9CXI - chains A and B of the 4 polymer chains in the assembly; structure by electron microscopy, 3.00 A resolution.

[Chain A (and B)]
Protein: Cone cGMP-specific 3', 5'-cyclic phosphodiesterase subunit alpha'
Organism: Homo sapiens
Notes: EC 3.1.4.35; chain B of this document is another copy of the same molecule, construct and numbering; everything in this record applies to it too
UniProtKB: P51160 (PDE6C_HUMAN); numbering as in UniProt (aligned over 2-830)
Chain sequence (843 residues; numbered -12 to 830; the number before each row is that of its first residue; numbers below 1 keep their minus sign (Gly-12 is residue -12)):
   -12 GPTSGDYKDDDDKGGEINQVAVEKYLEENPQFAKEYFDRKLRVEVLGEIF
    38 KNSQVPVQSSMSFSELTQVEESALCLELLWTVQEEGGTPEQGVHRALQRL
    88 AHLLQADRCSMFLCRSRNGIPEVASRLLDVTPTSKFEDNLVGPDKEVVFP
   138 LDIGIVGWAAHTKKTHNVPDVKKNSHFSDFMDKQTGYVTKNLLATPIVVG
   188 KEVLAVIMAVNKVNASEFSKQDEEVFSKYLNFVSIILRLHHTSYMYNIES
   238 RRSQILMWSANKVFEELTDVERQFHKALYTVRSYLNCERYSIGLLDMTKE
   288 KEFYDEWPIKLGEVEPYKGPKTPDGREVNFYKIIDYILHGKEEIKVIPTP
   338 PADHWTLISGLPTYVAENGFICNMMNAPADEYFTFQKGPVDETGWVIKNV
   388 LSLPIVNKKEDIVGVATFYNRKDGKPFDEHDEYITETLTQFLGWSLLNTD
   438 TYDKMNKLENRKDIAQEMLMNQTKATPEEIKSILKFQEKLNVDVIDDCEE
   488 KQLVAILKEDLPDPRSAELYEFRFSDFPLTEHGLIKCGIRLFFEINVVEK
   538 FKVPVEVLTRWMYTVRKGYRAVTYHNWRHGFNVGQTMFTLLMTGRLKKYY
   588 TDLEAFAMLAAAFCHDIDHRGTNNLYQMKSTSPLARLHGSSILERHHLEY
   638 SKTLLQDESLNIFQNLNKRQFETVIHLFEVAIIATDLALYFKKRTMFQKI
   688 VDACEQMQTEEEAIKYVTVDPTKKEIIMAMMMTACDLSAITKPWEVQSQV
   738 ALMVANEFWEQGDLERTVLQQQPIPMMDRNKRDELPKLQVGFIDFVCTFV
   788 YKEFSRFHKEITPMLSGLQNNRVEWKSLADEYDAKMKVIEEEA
Unresolved in the structure: -12 to 52, 826-830 (chain B: -12 to 50, 824-830)
Differences from the reference sequence: expression tag (-12 to 1)
Bound ions: Zn2+: His566, His602, Asp603, Asp723; Mg2+ near Asp603 (its only coordinating residue here)
Small-molecule neighbours: cyclic guanosine monophosphate (PCG): Arg95, Cys96, Ser97, Leu115, Asp116, Phe136, Gly141, Ile142, Val143, Phe164, Ser165, Met168, Asp169, Thr172, Thr176, Met195, Val197
What the authors report for this chain:
  - disease-associated variants - R29W, Y323N (citing earlier work)
  - mutagenesis - L115F: increased binding to cyclic guanosine monophosphate

[Chain A / chain B interface]
Contacting residue pairs (158; chain A residue first):
  Gln55(A) - Val56(B)
  Val56(A) - Glu52(B)
  Val56(A) - Gln55(B)
  Ser59(A) - Gln55(B)  hydrogen bond (side chain-backbone)
  Ser59(A) - Val56(B)
  Ser59(A) - Ser59(B)  hydrogen bond
  Cys62(A) - Leu63(B)  hydrophobic
  Leu63(A) - Gln55(B)
  Leu63(A) - Ser59(B)
  Leu66(A) - Cys62(B)  hydrophobic
  Leu66(A) - Leu63(B)  hydrophobic
  Leu66(A) - Leu66(B)  hydrophobic
  Leu66(A) - Phe219(B)  hydrophobic
  Gln70(A) - Asn218(B)
  Gln70(A) - Ile222(B)
  Gly187(A) - Glu72(B)
  Asn218(A) - Trp67(B)
  Asn218(A) - Gln70(B)  hydrogen bond
  Phe219(A) - Leu63(B)  hydrophobic
  Phe219(A) - Trp67(B)  hydrophobic
  Ile222(A) - Gln70(B)
  Arg225(A) - Leu226(B)
  Leu226(A) - Arg225(B)
  Leu226(A) - Leu226(B)  hydrophobic
  Thr229(A) - Thr229(B)
  Thr229(A) - Ser230(B)
  Ser230(A) - Thr229(B)
  Met232(A) - Tyr233(B)
  Tyr233(A) - Met232(B)
  Tyr233(A) - Tyr233(B)
  Tyr233(A) - Glu236(B)
  Glu236(A) - Tyr233(B)
  Glu236(A) - Glu236(B)
  Glu236(A) - Ser237(B)
  Glu236(A) - Ser240(B)  hydrogen bond
  Ser237(A) - Glu236(B)
  Arg239(A) - Ser240(B)  hydrogen bond
  Arg239(A) - Gln241(B)  hydrogen bond
  Arg239(A) - Met244(B)
  Ser240(A) - Glu236(B)  hydrogen bond
  Ser240(A) - Arg239(B)  hydrogen bond
  Ser240(A) - Leu243(B)
  Gln241(A) - Arg239(B)
  Leu243(A) - Ser240(B)
  Leu243(A) - Met244(B)  hydrophobic
  Met244(A) - Arg239(B)
  Met244(A) - Leu243(B)  hydrophobic
  Met244(A) - Trp431(B)  hydrophobic
  Ala247(A) - Phe428(B)  hydrophobic
  Asn248(A) - Trp431(B)
  Val250(A) - Phe251(B)  hydrophobic
  Phe251(A) - Val250(B)  hydrophobic
  Phe251(A) - Phe251(B)  hydrophobic
  Phe251(A) - Phe428(B)  hydrophobic
  Phe251(A) - Trp431(B)
  Phe251(A) - Leu434(B)
  Phe251(A) - Asn435(B)
  Glu252(A) - Lys395(B)  hydrogen bond (backbone-side chain)
  Glu252(A) - Leu434(B)
  Glu253(A) - Leu434(B)
  Leu254(A) - Leu434(B)  hydrophobic
  Leu254(A) - Thr438(B)
  Glu289(A) - Arg632(B)  salt bridge
  Phe290(A) - Glu666(B)
  Phe290(A) - Ile670(B)  hydrophobic
  Tyr291(A) - Arg632(B)
  Tyr291(A) - Leu676(B)  hydrophobic
  Tyr291(A) - Lys680(B)  hydrogen bond (backbone-side chain)
  Trp294(A) - Lys680(B)
  Trp294(A) - Met683(B)  hydrophobic
  Trp294(A) - Thr709(B)
  Trp294(A) - Glu712(B)  hydrogen bond
  Trp294(A) - Ile713(B)  hydrophobic
  Trp294(A) - Ala716(B)  hydrophobic
  Lys297(A) - Thr709(B)
  Leu298(A) - Met683(B)  hydrophobic
  Leu298(A) - Asp707(B)
  Leu298(A) - Lys710(B)
  Leu298(A) - Ile713(B)  hydrophobic
  Glu300(A) - Lys686(B)  salt bridge
  Tyr420(A) - Gln241(B)
  Phe428(A) - Ala247(B)  hydrophobic
  Phe428(A) - Phe251(B)  hydrophobic
  Trp431(A) - Met244(B)  hydrophobic
  Trp431(A) - Asn248(B)
  Trp431(A) - Phe251(B)
  Leu434(A) - Phe251(B)
  Leu434(A) - Leu254(B)  hydrophobic
  Leu434(A) - Asn435(B)
  Asn435(A) - Phe251(B)
  Asn435(A) - Asn435(B)  hydrogen bond
  Thr438(A) - Leu254(B)
  Thr438(A) - Thr438(B)
  Lys441(A) - Met442(B)
  Met442(A) - Lys441(B)
  Met442(A) - Met442(B)  hydrophobic
  Lys444(A) - Leu624(B)
  Leu445(A) - Lys449(B)
  Asn447(A) - Pro620(B)
  Asn447(A) - Arg623(B)  hydrogen bond
  Asn447(A) - Leu624(B)
  Arg448(A) - Leu624(B)
  Arg448(A) - Glu636(B)  salt bridge
  Lys449(A) - Leu445(B)
  Lys449(A) - Arg448(B)
  Lys449(A) - Lys449(B)
  Ile451(A) - Pro620(B)  hydrophobic
  Ile451(A) - Leu621(B)  hydrophobic
  Ile451(A) - Leu624(B)  hydrophobic
  Ala452(A) - Gln453(B)
  Gln453(A) - Ala452(B)
  Glu454(A) - Arg557(B)  salt bridge
  Glu454(A) - Arg607(B)
  Met455(A) - Leu456(B)  hydrophobic
  Met455(A) - Arg557(B)
  Met455(A) - Asp605(B)
  Met455(A) - Arg607(B)
  Met455(A) - His633(B)
  Leu456(A) - Met455(B)  hydrophobic
  Leu456(A) - Leu456(B)
  Leu456(A) - Gln459(B)
  Asn458(A) - Arg557(B)
  Gln459(A) - Gln459(B)
  Gln459(A) - Thr460(B)
  Gln459(A) - Lys554(B)  hydrogen bond (side chain-backbone)
  Thr460(A) - Gln459(B)
  Lys554(A) - Gln459(B)  hydrogen bond (backbone-side chain)
  Arg557(A) - Glu454(B)  salt bridge
  Arg557(A) - Asn458(B)  hydrogen bond
  Asp605(A) - Met455(B)
  Arg607(A) - Ile451(B)
  Arg607(A) - Glu454(B)  salt bridge
  Arg607(A) - Met455(B)
  Pro620(A) - Asn447(B)
  Pro620(A) - Ile451(B)  hydrophobic
  Leu621(A) - Ile451(B)  hydrophobic
  Arg623(A) - Asn447(B)  hydrogen bond
  Leu624(A) - Lys444(B)  hydrogen bond (backbone-side chain)
  Leu624(A) - Arg448(B)
  Leu624(A) - Ile451(B)  hydrophobic
  Arg632(A) - Glu289(B)  salt bridge
  His633(A) - Met455(B)
  Glu636(A) - Arg448(B)  salt bridge
  Ile670(A) - Phe290(B)  hydrophobic
  Leu676(A) - Tyr291(B)  hydrophobic
  Lys679(A) - Tyr291(B)
  Lys680(A) - Tyr291(B)  hydrogen bond (side chain-backbone)
  Met683(A) - Trp294(B)  hydrophobic
  Met683(A) - Leu298(B)  hydrophobic
  Met683(A) - Glu300(B)
  Asp707(A) - Leu298(B)
  Thr709(A) - Trp294(B)
  Thr709(A) - Lys297(B)  hydrogen bond
  Thr709(A) - Leu298(B)
  Glu712(A) - Trp294(B)  hydrogen bond
  Ile713(A) - Trp294(B)  hydrophobic
  Ile713(A) - Leu298(B)  hydrophobic
  Ala716(A) - Trp294(B)  hydrophobic
Also at the interface, not in a pair above, chain A (96 interface residues in all): Ala60, Trp67, Val69, Glu72, Lys215, Pro295, Thr424, Ser432, Glu446, Asp450, Ser627, Tyr637, Glu666, Val667, Lys710
Also at the interface, not in a pair above, chain B (94 interface residues in all): Glu58, Val69, Glu253, Pro295, Tyr420, Thr424, Ser432, Glu446, Asp450, Tyr637, Val667

[Overview]
Chain A and chain B form an interface of 96 and 94 residues respectively, with 21 hydrogen bonds and 8 salt
bridges. Polar contacts include Glu289(A)-Arg632(B), Glu300(A)-Lys686(B) and Arg448(A)-Glu636(B). Bound to
chain A: cyclic guanosine monophosphate. The paper reports that L115F of chain A increases binding to cyclic
guanosine monophosphate.
Chain A and chain B are both Cone cGMP-specific 3', 5'-cyclic phosphodiesterase subunit alpha' (Homo sapiens);
the structure, Structure of PDE6C in complex with the rod inhibitory p gamma subunit in the absence of ...,
was determined by electron microscopy together with 9CXG, 9CXH and 9CXJ from the same study.
